8IEW - chains A and C of the 4 polymer chains in the assembly; structure by electron microscopy, 3.10 A resolution.

# Chain A
Protein: Cas005
Source organism: Biggievirus Mos11
Chain sequence (737 residues; numbered 1 to 737; the number before each row is that of its first residue):
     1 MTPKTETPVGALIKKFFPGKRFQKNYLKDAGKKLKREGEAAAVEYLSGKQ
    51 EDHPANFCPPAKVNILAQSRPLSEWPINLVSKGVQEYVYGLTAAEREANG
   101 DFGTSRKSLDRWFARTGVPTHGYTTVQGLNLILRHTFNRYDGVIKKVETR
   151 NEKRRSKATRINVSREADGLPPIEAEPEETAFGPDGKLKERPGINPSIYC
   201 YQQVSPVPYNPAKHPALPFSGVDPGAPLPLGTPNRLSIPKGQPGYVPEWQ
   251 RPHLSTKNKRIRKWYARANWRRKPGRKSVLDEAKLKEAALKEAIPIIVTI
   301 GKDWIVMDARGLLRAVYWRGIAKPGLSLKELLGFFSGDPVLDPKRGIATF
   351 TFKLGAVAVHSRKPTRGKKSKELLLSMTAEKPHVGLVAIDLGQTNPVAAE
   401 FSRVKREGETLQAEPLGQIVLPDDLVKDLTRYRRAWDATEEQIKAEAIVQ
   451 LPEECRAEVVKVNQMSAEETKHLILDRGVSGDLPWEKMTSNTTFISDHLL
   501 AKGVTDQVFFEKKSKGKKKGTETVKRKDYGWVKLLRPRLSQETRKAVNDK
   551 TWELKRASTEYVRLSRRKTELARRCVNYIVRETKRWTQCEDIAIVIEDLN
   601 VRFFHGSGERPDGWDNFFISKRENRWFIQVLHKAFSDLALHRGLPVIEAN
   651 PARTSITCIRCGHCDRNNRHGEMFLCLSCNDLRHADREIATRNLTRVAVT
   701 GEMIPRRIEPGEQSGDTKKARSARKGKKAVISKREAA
Not modelled in the structure: 1-53, 466-536, 599-625, 650-737

# Chain C
Molecule: 55-nt DNA strand
Source organism: Biggievirus Mos11
Sequence (55 nucleotides; each row starts with the number of its first residue; numbers below 1 keep their minus sign (DG-41 is residue -41)):
   -41 GAATTGAAGCTGCCCTTGCAACTTCAGCAGCACGTAGGGGAGAATTGGCC
     9 ACACA
Not modelled in the structure: -41 to -16, 7-13

# Interface between chain A and chain C
Contacting residue pairs (38; chain A residue first):
  Gln127(A) - DA1(C)  hydrogen bond to the base
  Leu131(A) - DA-1(C)  phosphate contact
  Arg134(A) - DA-1(C)  salt bridge to the phosphate
  His135(A) - DG-2(C)  hydrogen bond to the phosphate
  His135(A) - DA-1(C)  salt bridge to the phosphate
  Asn138(A) - DG-3(C)  sugar contact
  Asn138(A) - DG-2(C)  hydrogen bond to the phosphate
  Arg139(A) - DG-3(C)  sugar contact
  Gly142(A) - DG-4(C)  sugar contact
  Lys145(A) - DG-3(C)  phosphate contact
  Lys146(A) - DA-6(C)  base contact
  Lys146(A) - DG-5(C)  sugar contact
  Thr149(A) - DG-4(C)  phosphate contact
  Lys153(A) - DG-5(C)  salt bridge to the phosphate
  Tyr199(A) - DG-2(C)  sugar contact
  Tyr199(A) - DA-1(C)  sugar contact
  Gln202(A) - DA1(C)  sugar contact
  Gln202(A) - DA2(C)  hydrogen bond to the base
  Gln202(A) - DT3(C)  base contact
  Ser336(A) - DG0(C)  hydrogen bond to the phosphate
  Gly337(A) - DA1(C)  hydrogen bond to the phosphate
  Asp338(A) - DA-1(C)  phosphate contact
  Asp338(A) - DG0(C)  base contact
  Thr351(A) - DA-1(C)  sugar contact
  Thr351(A) - DG0(C)  hydrogen bond to the phosphate
  Lys353(A) - DA1(C)  phosphate contact
  Trp436(A) - DG-8(C)  phosphate contact
  Arg538(A) - DC-11(C)  phosphate contact
  Gln541(A) - DG-12(C)  phosphate contact
  Arg544(A) - DC-11(C)  salt bridge to the phosphate
  Asn548(A) - DC-9(C)  base contact
  Trp552(A) - DC-9(C)  base contact
  Trp552(A) - DG-8(C)  stacking on the base
  Lys555(A) - DG-8(C)  salt bridge to the phosphate
  Arg556(A) - DG-8(C)  hydrogen bond to the base
  Arg556(A) - DT-7(C)  base contact
  Tyr561(A) - DG-8(C)  sugar contact
  Gln629(A) - DT-7(C)  hydrogen bond to the phosphate
Other interface residues (no listed pair), chain A (31 interface residues in all): Asp141, Val340, Glu440
Other interface residues (no listed pair), chain C (16 interface residues in all): DA-13

# In short
31 residues of chain A and 16 residues of chain C are in contact; the contacts include 9 hydrogen bonds, 5
salt bridges and 1 aromatic stacking contact. Among the polar pairs are Gln127(A)-DA1(C), Gln202(A)-DA2(C) and
Arg556(A)-DG-8(C).
Here chain A is Cas005 and chain C is a 55-nt DNA strand, both from Biggievirus Mos11. Entry 8IEW
(Cas005-crRNA-DNA complex) was determined by electron microscopy.
